Entry 4G9R (X-ray diffraction, 3.20 A resolution); this record covers chain A.

# Chain A
Protein: Serine/threonine-protein kinase B-raf
Organism: Homo sapiens
Notes: EC 2.7.11.1; fragment: Kinase Domain
UniProtKB: P15056 (BRAF_HUMAN); residues 432-726 here = UniProt positions 432-726
Chain sequence (307 residues; row label = number of the first residue in the row):
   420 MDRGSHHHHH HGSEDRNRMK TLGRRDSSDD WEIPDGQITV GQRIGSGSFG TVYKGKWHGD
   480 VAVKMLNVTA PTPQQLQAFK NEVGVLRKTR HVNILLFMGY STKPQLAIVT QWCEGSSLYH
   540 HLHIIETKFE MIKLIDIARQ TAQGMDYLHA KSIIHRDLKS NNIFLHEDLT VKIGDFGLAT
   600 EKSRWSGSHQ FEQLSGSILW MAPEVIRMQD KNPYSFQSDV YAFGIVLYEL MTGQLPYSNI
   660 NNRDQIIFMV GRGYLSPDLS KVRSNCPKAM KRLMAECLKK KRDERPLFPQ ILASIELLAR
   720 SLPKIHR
Unresolved in the structure: 420-447, 603-614, 722-726
Sequence notes: expression tag (420-431); engineered mutation Glu600 (Val in P15056)
Curated features (UniProtKB/Swiss-Prot):
  - active site: Asp576 (Proton acceptor)
  - binding site (ATP): Ile463 to Val471, Lys483
  - site: Met438, Lys439 (Breakpoint for translocation to form KIAA1549-BRAF fusion protein)
  - modified residue: Ser446 (Phosphoserine), Ser447 (Phosphoserine), Arg671 (Omega-N-methylarginine)
  - cross-link: Lys578 (Glycyl lysine isopeptide (Lys-Gly) (interchain with G-Cter in ubiquitin))
  - natural variant: Arg462 (R462I: In CRC), Ile463 (I463S: In CRC), Gly464 (G464E: In CRC; G464V: In a colorectal cancer cell line), Gly466 (G466A: In melanoma; G466E: In melanoma; G466V: In LNCR), Ser467 (S467A: In CFC1), Phe468 (F468S: In CFC1), Gly469 (G469A: In NHL; G469E: In CFC1 and colon cancer; G469R: In NHL; G469V: In a colorectal adenocarcinoma sample), Leu485 (L485F: In CFC1), Lys499 (K499E: In CFC1; K499N: In CFC1), Glu501 (E501G: In CFC1; E501K: In CFC1), Leu525 (L525P: In CFC1), Trp531 (W531C: In NS7), 12 further natural variant entries in UniProt
  - mutagenesis: Lys483 (K483S: Reduces kinase activity with MAP2K1), Arg509 (R509H: Loss of MAP2K1-mediated-BRAF-KSR1 dimerization), Lys578 (K578R: Blocks EGF-induced ubiquitination and ERK activation), Ile666 (I666R: No effect on MAP2K1-mediated-BRAF-KSR1 dimerization, however loss of BRAF-mediated phosphorylation of MAP2K1), Arg671 (R671K: Increased kinase activity and stability in response to EGF treatment)
Ligand contacts: B1E (3-(2-cyanopropan-2-yl)-N-{4-methyl-3-[(3-methyl-4-oxo-3,4-dihydroquinazolin-6-yl)amino]phenyl}benzamide): Ile463, Val471, Ala481, Val482, Lys483, Glu501, Val504, Leu505, Leu514, Ile527, Thr529, Gln530, Trp531, Cys532, Leu567, Ile572, His574, Phe583, Ile592, Gly593, Asp594, Phe595, Lys601

# In short
Ligands of chain A: compound B1E. Curated annotation (UniProt) lists active-site residue Asp576, 10
ATP-binding residues and 5 mutagenesis sites.
Chain A is Serine/threonine-protein kinase B-raf (Homo sapiens); the structure, B-Raf V600E Kinase Domain
Bound to a Type II Dihydroquinazoline Inhibitor, was determined by X-ray diffraction, deposited together with
4G9C.
